8EL4 - chains C and D of the 6 polymer chains in the assembly; structure by X-ray diffraction, 1.73 A resolution.

Chain C:
Protein: Phycoerythrin alpha-2 subunit
From: Hemiselmis andersenii
UniProtKB: U5TBJ3 (PHEA2_HEMAN); residues 1-62 here correspond to UniProt positions 48-109 (UniProt number = residue number + 47)
Sequence (62 residues; row label = number of the first residue in the row):
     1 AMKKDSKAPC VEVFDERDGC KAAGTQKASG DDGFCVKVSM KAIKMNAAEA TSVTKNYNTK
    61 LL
Modified / non-standard residues: Lys-4 (5-hydroxylysine; LYZ)
UniProt features mapped onto this chain:
  - binding site ((2R,3E)-phycoerythrobilin): Asp-5, Ser-6, Glu-16, Arg-17, Cys-20, Thr-25, Lys-27, Ala-28, Lys-37
Covalently attached groups: phycoerythrobilin (PEB) linked to Cys-20
Residues lining bound ligands:
  - DiCys-(15,16)-Dihydrobiliverdin (AX9): Tyr-57, Asn-58, Thr-59, Lys-60, Leu-61
  - phycoerythrobilin (PEB), molecule 1: Met-2, Lys-4, Asp-5, Ser-6, Lys-7
  - phycoerythrobilin (PEB), molecule 2: Val-13, Phe-14, Asp-15, Arg-17, Phe-34, Cys-35, Val-36
  - phycoerythrobilin (PEB), molecule 3: Phe-14, Glu-16, Asp-18, Lys-21, Ala-22, Thr-25, Gln-26, Lys-27, Ala-28, Ser-29, Gly-30, Gly-33, Phe-34, Cys-35, Lys-37
  - phycoerythrobilin (PEB), molecule 4: Lys-44, Met-45, Asn-46, Ala-47

Chain D:
Protein: Phycoerythrin550 beta subunit
From: Hemiselmis andersenii
UniProtKB: U5T8W0 (U5T8W0_HEMAN); residues 1-177 here = UniProt positions 1-177
Sequence (177 residues; row label = number of the first residue in the row):
     1 MLDAFSKVIT SADGKAAYVG GADLQALKKF VSEGNKRMDS VNAIVSNASC IVSDSVSGMV
    61 CENPSLIAPN GGVYTNRKMA ACLRDAEIIL RYVSYSLLSG DSSVLEDRCL NGLKETYASL
   121 GVPAAGNART ISIMKATVIG FITNNSQQKK LSTPAGDCSA LASEVGGYFD KVSSALA
Unresolved in the structure: 1-14
Differences from the reference sequence: conflict Val-172 (Glu in U5T8W0)
UniProt features mapped onto this chain:
  - binding site ((2R,3E)-phycoerythrobilin): Tyr-18, Lys-28, Asn-35, Asp-39, Cys-82, Arg-84, Asp-85, Asn-144, Pro-154, Gly-156, Cys-158
  - binding site (15,16-dihydrobiliverdin): Cys-50, Asp-54, Cys-61, Arg-129, Gln-148, Lys-149
Covalently attached groups: DiCys-(15,16)-Dihydrobiliverdin (AX9) linked to Cys-50, Cys-61; phycoerythrobilin (PEB) linked to Cys-82, Cys-158
Residues lining bound ligands:
  - DiCys-(15,16)-Dihydrobiliverdin (AX9): Ile-51, Asp-54, Ser-57, Gly-58, Glu-62, Arg-129, Ile-133, Ala-136, Thr-137, Phe-141, Asn-145, Ser-146, Gln-147, Gln-148, Lys-149
  - phycoerythrobilin (PEB), molecule 1: Tyr-18, Gly-20, Gly-21
  - phycoerythrobilin (PEB), molecule 2: Leu-24, Lys-28, Asn-35, Lys-36, Met-38, Asp-39, Ser-40, Asn-42, Phe-141, Ile-142, Asn-144, Leu-151, Thr-153, Pro-154, Ala-155, Gly-156, Asp-157
  - phycoerythrobilin (PEB), molecule 3: Val-56, Met-59, Leu-66, Gly-72, Val-73, Arg-77, Lys-78, Ala-81, Arg-84, Asp-85, Ile-88, Ile-89, Tyr-92, Arg-108, Cys-109, Leu-113, Thr-116, Tyr-117, Leu-120, Val-122, Pro-123, Gly-126, Asn-127, Thr-130
  - phycoerythrobilin (PEB), molecule 4: Asn-76, Arg-77, Ala-80

Chain C / chain D interface:
Residue-residue contacts (70):
  Ala-1(C) / Asp-107(D)  hydrogen bond (backbone-backbone)
  Ala-1(C) / Arg-108(D)
  Ala-1(C) / Asn-111(D)
  Met-2(C) / Asp-107(D)  hydrogen bond (backbone-backbone)
  Met-2(C) / Arg-108(D)
  Met-2(C) / Cys-109(D)
  Met-2(C) / Asn-111(D)  hydrogen bond (backbone-backbone)
  Met-2(C) / Leu-113(D)  hydrophobic
  Met-2(C) / Thr-116(D)
  Lys-3(C) / Arg-108(D)
  Lys-4(C) / Thr-116(D)
  Ser-6(C) / Arg-84(D)  hydrogen bond
  Ser-6(C) / Ile-88(D)
  Lys-7(C) / Tyr-92(D)  hydrogen bond (backbone-side chain)
  Ala-8(C) / Tyr-92(D)  hydrophobic
  Pro-9(C) / Arg-91(D)
  Pro-9(C) / Tyr-92(D)
  Pro-9(C) / Tyr-95(D)  hydrophobic
  Cys-10(C) / Arg-91(D)
  Val-11(C) / Val-41(D)  hydrophobic
  Val-11(C) / Val-45(D)
  Val-13(C) / Val-41(D)  hydrophobic
  Val-13(C) / Asn-42(D)
  Lys-27(C) / Tyr-18(D)
  Ser-29(C) / Gly-20(D)
  Ser-29(C) / Gly-21(D)  hydrogen bond (backbone-backbone)
  Gly-30(C) / Gly-21(D)
  Asp-32(C) / Gln-25(D)  hydrogen bond
  Phe-34(C) / Gly-20(D)
  Phe-34(C) / Leu-24(D)  hydrophobic
  Phe-34(C) / Lys-28(D)
  Cys-35(C) / Val-19(D)
  Cys-35(C) / Leu-24(D)
  Val-36(C) / Ala-17(D)
  Val-36(C) / Tyr-18(D)
  Val-36(C) / Val-19(D)  hydrogen bond (backbone-backbone)
  Val-36(C) / Met-38(D)  hydrophobic
  Lys-37(C) / Ala-16(D)
  Lys-37(C) / Ala-17(D)
  Lys-37(C) / Tyr-18(D)
  Val-38(C) / Ala-16(D)
  Val-38(C) / Ala-17(D)  hydrogen bond (backbone-backbone)
  Ser-39(C) / Lys-15(D)
  Met-40(C) / Tyr-92(D)
  Met-40(C) / Arg-108(D)
  Ile-43(C) / Arg-84(D)
  Ile-43(C) / Glu-87(D)
  Ile-43(C) / Ile-88(D)  hydrophobic
  Lys-44(C) / Arg-84(D)
  Met-45(C) / Arg-77(D)
  Met-45(C) / Ala-80(D)  hydrophobic
  Met-45(C) / Ala-81(D)  hydrophobic
  Glu-49(C) / Ser-53(D)  hydrogen bond
  Glu-49(C) / Leu-83(D)
  Ala-50(C) / Asn-76(D)
  Ala-50(C) / Met-79(D)
  Ala-50(C) / Ala-80(D)
  Ala-50(C) / Leu-83(D)
  Thr-51(C) / Asn-76(D)  hydrogen bond
  Val-53(C) / Ser-57(D)
  Val-53(C) / Met-79(D)  hydrophobic
  Thr-54(C) / Met-79(D)
  Tyr-57(C) / Ser-57(D)
  Tyr-57(C) / Val-60(D)  hydrophobic
  Tyr-57(C) / Cys-61(D)
  Tyr-57(C) / Ile-67(D)  hydrophobic
  Asn-58(C) / Cys-61(D)
  Leu-61(C) / Asp-54(D)
  Leu-61(C) / Gln-148(D)
  Leu-62(C) / Gln-148(D)
Interface residues without a listed pair, chain C (38 interface residues in all): Asp-5, Ala-28, Asn-46, Ala-47
Interface residues without a listed pair, chain D (45 interface residues in all): Ala-22, Val-56, Pro-64, Ser-94, Leu-98, Gly-112

Overview:
The interface between chain C and chain D involves 38 residues on one side and 45 on the other; the contacts
include 11 hydrogen bonds. Polar pairs include Ser-6(C)/Arg-84(D), Lys-7(C)/Tyr-92(D) and Asp-32(C)/Gln-25(D).
One phycoerythrobilin molecule is bound between chain C and chain D.
Here chain C is Phycoerythrin alpha-2 subunit and chain D is Phycoerythrin550 beta subunit, both from
Hemiselmis andersenii. Entry 8EL4 (Light harvesting phycobiliprotein HaPE555 from the cryptophyte Hemiselmis
andersenii CCMP644 in a tight interface filament) was determined by X-ray diffraction (same publication as
7SSF, 7SUT, 8EL3, 8EL5 and 8EL6).
